Entry 5S4O (X-ray diffraction, 2.30 A resolution); this record covers chains D and E of the 6 polymer chains in the assembly.

# Chain D
Name: Tubulin beta-2B chain
Organism: Bos taurus
UniProtKB: Q6B856 (TBB2B_BOVIN); the author numbering skips numbers that UniProt does not, so the offset changes along the chain: 1-42 = UniProt 1-42; 45-360 = UniProt 43-358; 369-455 = UniProt 359-445
Sequence (445 residues; each row starts with the number of its first residue; note: 10 numbers in that range are skipped by the numbering (no residue carries them; nothing is unmodelled there)):
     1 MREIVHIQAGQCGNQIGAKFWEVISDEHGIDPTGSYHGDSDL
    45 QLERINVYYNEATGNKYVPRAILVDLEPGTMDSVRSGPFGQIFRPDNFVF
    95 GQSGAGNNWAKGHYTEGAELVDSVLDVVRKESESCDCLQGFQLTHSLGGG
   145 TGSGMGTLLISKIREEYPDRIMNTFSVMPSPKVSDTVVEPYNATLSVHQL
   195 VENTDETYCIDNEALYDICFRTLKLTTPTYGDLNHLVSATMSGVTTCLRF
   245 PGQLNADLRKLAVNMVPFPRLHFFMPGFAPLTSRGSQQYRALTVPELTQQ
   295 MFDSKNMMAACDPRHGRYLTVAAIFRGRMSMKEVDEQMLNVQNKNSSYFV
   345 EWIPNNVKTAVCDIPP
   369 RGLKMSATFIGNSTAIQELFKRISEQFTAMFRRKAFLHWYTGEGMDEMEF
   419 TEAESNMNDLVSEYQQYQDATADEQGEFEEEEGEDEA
Disordered / not traced: 281-285, 442-455
Ion coordination: Mg2+: Gln11 (together with GDP)
Small-molecule neighbours:
  - GDP (guanosine-5'-diphosphate): Gly10, Gln11, Cys12, Gln15, Ile16, Asp69, Ala99, Asn101, Ser140, Gly142, Gly143, Gly144, Thr145, Gly146, Val171, Pro173, Val177, Ser178, Glu183, Asn206, Leu209, Tyr224, Leu227, Asn228, Val231
  - O0J (N-[4-(2-amino-1,3-thiazol-4-yl)phenyl]acetamide): Met1, Arg2, Leu46, Glu47, Arg48, Ile49, Asn50, Val51, Gln133, Ala250, Asp251
UniProt features mapped onto this chain:
  - motif: Met1 to Ile4 (MREI motif)
  - binding site (GTP): Gln11, Glu71, Ser140, Gly144, Thr145, Gly146, Asn206, Asn228
  - binding site (Mg(2+)): Glu71
  - modified residue: Ser40 (Phosphoserine), Thr57 (Phosphothreonine), Lys60 (N6-acetyllysine), Ser174 (Phosphoserine), Thr287 (Phosphothreonine), Thr292 (Phosphothreonine), Arg320 (Omega-N-methylarginine), Glu448 (5-glutamyl polyglutamate)
  - cross-link (Glycyl lysine isopeptide (Lys-Gly)): Lys60 (interchain with G-Cter in ubiquitin), Lys326 (interchain with G-Cter in ubiquitin)
Reported in the primary citation:
  - binding site for O0J: Asn102, Trp407

# Chain E
Name: Stathmin-4
Organism: Rattus norvegicus
UniProtKB: P63043 (STMN4_RAT); residues 5-145 here correspond to UniProt positions 49-189 (UniProt number = residue number + 44)
Sequence (143 residues; numbered 3 to 145; the number before each row is that of its first residue):
     3 MADMEVIELNKCTSGQSFEVILKPPSFDGVPEFNASLPRRRDPSLEEIQK
    53 KLEAAEERRKYQEAELLKHLAEKREHEREVIQKAIEENNNFIKMAKEKLA
   103 QKMESNKENREAHLAAMLERLQEKDKHAEEVRKNKELKEEASR
Disordered / not traced: 3-5, 29-43, 144-145
Differences from the reference sequence: initiating methionine (3); expression tag (4)
UniProt features mapped onto this chain:
  - modified residue: Ser46 (Phosphoserine)

# Interface between chain D and chain E
Pairs across the interface (25; chain D residue first):
  Tyr108(D) - His129(E)  hydrogen bond
  Tyr108(D) - Ala130(E)  hydrophobic
  Tyr108(D) - Val133(E)  hydrophobic
  Tyr108(D) - Arg134(E)  hydrogen bond (backbone-side chain)
  Thr109(D) - Lys137(E)
  Ala112(D) - Arg134(E)
  Ser155(D) - Leu123(E)
  Lys156(D) - Asp127(E)  salt bridge
  Arg158(D) - Leu123(E)
  Glu159(D) - Leu120(E)
  Glu159(D) - Leu123(E)
  Glu159(D) - Gln124(E)
  Glu159(D) - Asp127(E)
  Gln193(D) - Lys126(E)  hydrogen bond
  Asn197(D) - Leu123(E)
  Asn197(D) - Lys126(E)
  Thr409(D) - Lys140(E)  hydrogen bond (backbone-side chain)
  Gly410(D) - Lys137(E)
  Glu411(D) - Val133(E)
  Glu411(D) - Lys137(E)  salt bridge
  Gly412(D) - Val133(E)
  Gly412(D) - Asn136(E)
  Gly412(D) - Lys137(E)
  Met413(D) - Val133(E)
  Glu417(D) - His129(E)  salt bridge
Interface residues without a listed pair, chain D (18 interface residues in all): Glu113, Pro162, Asp163
Interface residues without a listed pair, chain E (15 interface residues in all): Arg112, Leu116, Met119

# Overview
18 residues of chain D face 15 of chain E across their interface, with 4 hydrogen bonds and 3 salt bridges.
Polar pairs include Lys156(D)-Asp127(E), Glu411(D)-Lys137(E) and Glu417(D)-His129(E). Chain D binds GDP and
compound O0J. From the paper: a binding site for O0J at Asn102(D) and Trp407(D).
Chain D is Tubulin beta-2B chain (Bos taurus) and chain E is Stathmin-4 (Rattus norvegicus); the structure,
Tubulin-Z48847594-complex, was determined by X-ray diffraction together with 5S4L, 5S4M, 5S4N, 5S4P, 5S4Q,
5S4R and 52 further entries from the same study.
